6YJI - chain A; structure by X-ray diffraction, 1.64 A resolution.

== Chain A ==
Protein: FAD-binding PCMH-type domain-containing protein
Organism: Gibberella zeae (strain PH-1 / ATCC MYA-4620 / FGSC 9075 / NRRL 31084)
Reference sequence: I1RWY4 (I1RWY4_GIBZE); residue numbers follow UniProt; this construct covers 21-499
Chain sequence (488 residues; each row starts with the number of its first residue):
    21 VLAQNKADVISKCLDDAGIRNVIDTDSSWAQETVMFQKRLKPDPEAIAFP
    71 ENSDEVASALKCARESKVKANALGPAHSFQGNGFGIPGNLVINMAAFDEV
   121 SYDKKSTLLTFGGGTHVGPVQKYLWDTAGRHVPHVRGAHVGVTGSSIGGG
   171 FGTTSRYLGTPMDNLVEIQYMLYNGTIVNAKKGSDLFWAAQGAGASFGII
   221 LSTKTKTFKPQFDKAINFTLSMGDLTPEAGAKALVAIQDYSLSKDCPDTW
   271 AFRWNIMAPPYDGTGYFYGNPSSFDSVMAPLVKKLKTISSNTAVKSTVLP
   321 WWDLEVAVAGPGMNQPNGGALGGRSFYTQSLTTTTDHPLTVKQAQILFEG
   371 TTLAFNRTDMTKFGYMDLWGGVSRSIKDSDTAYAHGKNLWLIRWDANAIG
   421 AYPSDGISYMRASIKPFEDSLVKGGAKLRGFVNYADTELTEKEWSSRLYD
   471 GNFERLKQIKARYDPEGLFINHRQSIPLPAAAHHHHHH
Disordered / not traced: 21-22, 500-508
Sequence notes: expression tag (500-508)
Cystine bridges: Cys33-Cys82
Covalently attached groups: flavin-adenine dinucleotide (FAD) linked to His97; N-acetylglucosamine (NAG) linked to Asn194, Asn237, Asn376
Small-molecule neighbours: FAD (flavin-adenine dinucleotide): Phe56, Asn91, Ala92, Leu93, Gly94, Pro95, Ala96, Ser98, Phe99, Asn102, Gly103, Met114, Gly133, Val155, Arg156, Gly157, Val160, Gly161, Thr163, Gly164, Ser165, Ile167, Gly170, Phe171, Ala215, Gly218, Ile219, Ile220, Phe451, Asn453, Tyr454
What the authors report for this chain:
  - catalytic residues: Tyr454
  - contacts within the chain: Phe99-Tyr454 (pi stacking)
  - binding site for pentaethylene glycol: Phe383
  - binding site for flavin-adenine dinucleotide: Ser165
  - specificity-determining residues: Arg273 (citing earlier work)

== Overview ==
Covalently linked flavin-adenine dinucleotide: at His97. N-acetylglucosamine is covalently linked to Asn194,
Asn237 and Asn376. From the paper: the catalytic residue Tyr454; a binding site for pentaethylene glycol at
Phe383.
Chain A is FAD-binding PCMH-type domain-containing protein (Gibberella zeae (strain PH-1 / ATCC MYA-4620 /
FGSC 9075 / NRRL 31084)); the structure, Structure of FgCelDH7C, was determined by X-ray diffraction,
deposited together with 6YJO.
